Entry 7TK2 (electron microscopy, 6.50 A resolution (low resolution: residue-level contacts below are approximate; hydrogen-bond / salt-bridge calls are withheld)); this record covers chains G and I of the 27 polymer chains in the assembly.

[Chain G]
Protein: ATP synthase subunit gamma
From: Saccharomyces cerevisiae
UniProtKB: P38077 (ATPG_YEAST); residues 1-278 here correspond to UniProt positions 34-311 (UniProt number = residue number + 33)
Chain sequence (278 residues; row label = number of the first residue in the row):
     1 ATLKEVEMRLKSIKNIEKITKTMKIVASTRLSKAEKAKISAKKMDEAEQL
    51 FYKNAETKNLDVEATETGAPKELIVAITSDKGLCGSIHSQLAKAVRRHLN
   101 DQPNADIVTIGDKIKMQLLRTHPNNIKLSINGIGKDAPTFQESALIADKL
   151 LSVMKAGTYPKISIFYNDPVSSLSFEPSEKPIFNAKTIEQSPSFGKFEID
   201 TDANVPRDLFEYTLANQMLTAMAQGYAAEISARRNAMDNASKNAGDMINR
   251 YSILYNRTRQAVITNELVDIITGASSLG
Disordered / not traced: 60-70, 277-278

[Chain I]
Protein: ATP synthase subunit epsilon
From: Saccharomyces cerevisiae
UniProtKB: P21306 (ATP5E_YEAST); residues 1-61 here correspond to UniProt positions 2-62 (UniProt number = residue number + 1)
Chain sequence (61 residues; numbered 1 to 61; the number before each row is that of its first residue):
     1 SAWRKAGISYAAYLNVAAQAIRSSLKTELQTASVLNRSQTDAFYTQYKNG
    51 TAASEPTPITK
Disordered / not traced: 1-7, 24-26, 50-52
UniProt features mapped onto this chain:
  - modified residue: T51 (Phosphothreonine)

[Chain G / chain I interface]
Contacting residue pairs - 16 pairs, chain G then chain I:
  P123(G) - A53(I)
  I126(G) - Y47(I)
  I126(G) - A53(I)
  K127(G) - Q46(I)
  K127(G) - Y47(I)
  K127(G) - K48(I)
  L128(G) - T45(I)
  S129(G) - Y44(I)
  S129(G) - T45(I)
  I130(G) - F43(I)
  N131(G) - A42(I)
  N131(G) - F43(I)
  G132(G) - D41(I)
  G132(G) - A42(I)
  F140(G) - R37(I)
  Q141(G) - R37(I)
Interface residues without a listed pair, chain G (11 interface residues in all): N124

[In short]
Chain G and chain I form an interface of 11 and 10 residues respectively.
Chain G is ATP synthase subunit gamma and chain I is ATP synthase subunit epsilon, both from Saccharomyces
cerevisiae; the structure, Yeast ATP synthase State 1binding(a) with 10 mM ATP backbone model, was determined
by electron microscopy (same publication as 7TJS, 7TJT, 7TJU, 7TJV, 7TJW, 7TJX and 30 further entries).
